Entry 8AC3 (electron microscopy, 2.80 A resolution); this record covers chains P and S of the 20 polymer chains in the assembly.

[Chain P]
Molecule: Cytochrome b-c1 complex subunit Rieske, mitochondrial
From: Yarrowia lipolytica
Notes: EC 7.1.1.8
Reference sequence: Q6CI02 (Q6CI02_YARLI); numbering as in UniProt (aligned over 1-225)
Sequence (225 residues; numbered 1 to 225; the number before each row is that of its first residue):
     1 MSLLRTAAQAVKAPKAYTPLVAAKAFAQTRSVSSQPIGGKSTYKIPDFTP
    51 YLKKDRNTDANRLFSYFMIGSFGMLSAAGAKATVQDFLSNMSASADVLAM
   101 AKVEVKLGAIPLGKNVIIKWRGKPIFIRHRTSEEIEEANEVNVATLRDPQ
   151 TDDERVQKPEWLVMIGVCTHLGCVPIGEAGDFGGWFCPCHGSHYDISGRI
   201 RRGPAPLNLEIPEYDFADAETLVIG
Disordered / not traced: 1-38, 225
Cystine bridges: Cys173-Cys189
Metal / ion sites: 2Fe-2S cluster Fe: Cys168, His170, Cys187, His190
Residues lining bound ligands:
  - 2Fe-2S cluster (FES): Cys168, His170, Leu171, Gly172, Cys173, Cys187, Cys189, His190, Gly191, Ser192
  - 1,2-diacyl-sn-glycero-3-phosphocholine (PC1): Tyr66, Ile69, Gly73, Ser76, Ala77, Ala80
  - phosphatidylethanolamine (PTY), molecule 1: Ile69, Phe72, Gly73, Ser76
  - phosphatidylethanolamine (PTY), molecule 2: Ser76, Gly79, Ala80, Lys81, Ala82, Thr83, Val84, Gln85, Asp86, Phe87

[Chain S]
Molecule: Cytochrome b-c1 complex subunit 8
From: Yarrowia lipolytica
Reference sequence: Q6C387 (Q6C387_YARLI); residues 3-95 here correspond to UniProt positions 1-93 (UniProt number = residue number - 2)
Sequence (93 residues; numbered 3 to 95; the number before each row is that of its first residue):
     3 MGGNGHYMGWWGHMGSPPQKGIAGYTISPFAARPFAGVVHAAIFNTFRRT
    53 KNQALFVILPVSFFYYVWTQASEKNEWLYTKAGRHELAKALAE
Disordered / not traced: 3-8, 94-95
Residues lining bound ligands: 1,2-diacyl-sn-glycero-3-phosphocholine (PC1): Gln55, Phe58, Val59, Val63

[Chain P / chain S interface]
Contacting residue pairs (24; chain P residue first):
  Thr42(P) - Ala25(S)
  Thr42(P) - Tyr27(S)  hydrogen bond (backbone-side chain)
  Ile45(P) - Tyr27(S)  hydrophobic
  Pro46(P) - Tyr27(S)
  Phe48(P) - Tyr27(S)
  Phe48(P) - Thr28(S)
  Phe48(P) - Ile29(S)  hydrophobic
  Thr49(P) - Arg35(S)
  Pro50(P) - Arg35(S)  hydrogen bond (backbone-side chain)
  Pro50(P) - Ala38(S)
  Tyr51(P) - Ala33(S)
  Tyr51(P) - Ala34(S)
  Tyr51(P) - Arg35(S)  hydrogen bond (backbone-backbone)
  Leu52(P) - Ile29(S)  hydrophobic
  Leu52(P) - Ala33(S)
  Leu52(P) - Arg35(S)  hydrogen bond (backbone-side chain)
  Lys53(P) - Phe32(S)
  Lys53(P) - Ala33(S)  hydrogen bond (backbone-backbone)
  Lys53(P) - Ala34(S)
  Lys53(P) - Arg35(S)
  Arg56(P) - Ala33(S)
  Asn61(P) - Phe32(S)  hydrogen bond (side chain-backbone)
  Ser65(P) - Phe32(S)
  Tyr66(P) - Phe32(S)
Other interface residues (no listed pair), chain P (14 interface residues in all): Arg62

[Overview]
Chain P and chain S form an interface of 14 and 9 residues respectively, with 6 hydrogen bonds. Polar pairs
include Thr42(P)-Tyr27(S), Pro50(P)-Arg35(S) and Leu52(P)-Arg35(S). Bound to chain P: 2Fe-2S cluster,
phosphatidylethanolamine and 1,2-diacyl-sn-glycero-3-phosphocholine. Ligands of chain S:
1,2-diacyl-sn-glycero-3-phosphocholine.
Here chain P is Cytochrome b-c1 complex subunit Rieske, mitochondrial and chain S is Cytochrome b-c1 complex
subunit 8, both from Yarrowia lipolytica. Entry 8AC3 (Complex III2 from Yarrowia lipolytica, apo,
int-position) was determined by electron microscopy (same publication as 8AB6, 8AB7, 8AB8, 8AB9, 8ABA, 8ABB
and 11 further entries).
